PDB entry 7M6H | electron microscopy, 4.00 A resolution | chains A and E of the 7 polymer chains in the assembly

== Chain A ==
Name: Spike glycoprotein
Source organism: Severe acute respiratory syndrome coronavirus 2
Reference sequence: P0DTC2 (SPIKE_SARS2); residues 1-1213 here = UniProt positions 1-1213
Chain sequence (1259 residues; each row starts with the number of its first residue):
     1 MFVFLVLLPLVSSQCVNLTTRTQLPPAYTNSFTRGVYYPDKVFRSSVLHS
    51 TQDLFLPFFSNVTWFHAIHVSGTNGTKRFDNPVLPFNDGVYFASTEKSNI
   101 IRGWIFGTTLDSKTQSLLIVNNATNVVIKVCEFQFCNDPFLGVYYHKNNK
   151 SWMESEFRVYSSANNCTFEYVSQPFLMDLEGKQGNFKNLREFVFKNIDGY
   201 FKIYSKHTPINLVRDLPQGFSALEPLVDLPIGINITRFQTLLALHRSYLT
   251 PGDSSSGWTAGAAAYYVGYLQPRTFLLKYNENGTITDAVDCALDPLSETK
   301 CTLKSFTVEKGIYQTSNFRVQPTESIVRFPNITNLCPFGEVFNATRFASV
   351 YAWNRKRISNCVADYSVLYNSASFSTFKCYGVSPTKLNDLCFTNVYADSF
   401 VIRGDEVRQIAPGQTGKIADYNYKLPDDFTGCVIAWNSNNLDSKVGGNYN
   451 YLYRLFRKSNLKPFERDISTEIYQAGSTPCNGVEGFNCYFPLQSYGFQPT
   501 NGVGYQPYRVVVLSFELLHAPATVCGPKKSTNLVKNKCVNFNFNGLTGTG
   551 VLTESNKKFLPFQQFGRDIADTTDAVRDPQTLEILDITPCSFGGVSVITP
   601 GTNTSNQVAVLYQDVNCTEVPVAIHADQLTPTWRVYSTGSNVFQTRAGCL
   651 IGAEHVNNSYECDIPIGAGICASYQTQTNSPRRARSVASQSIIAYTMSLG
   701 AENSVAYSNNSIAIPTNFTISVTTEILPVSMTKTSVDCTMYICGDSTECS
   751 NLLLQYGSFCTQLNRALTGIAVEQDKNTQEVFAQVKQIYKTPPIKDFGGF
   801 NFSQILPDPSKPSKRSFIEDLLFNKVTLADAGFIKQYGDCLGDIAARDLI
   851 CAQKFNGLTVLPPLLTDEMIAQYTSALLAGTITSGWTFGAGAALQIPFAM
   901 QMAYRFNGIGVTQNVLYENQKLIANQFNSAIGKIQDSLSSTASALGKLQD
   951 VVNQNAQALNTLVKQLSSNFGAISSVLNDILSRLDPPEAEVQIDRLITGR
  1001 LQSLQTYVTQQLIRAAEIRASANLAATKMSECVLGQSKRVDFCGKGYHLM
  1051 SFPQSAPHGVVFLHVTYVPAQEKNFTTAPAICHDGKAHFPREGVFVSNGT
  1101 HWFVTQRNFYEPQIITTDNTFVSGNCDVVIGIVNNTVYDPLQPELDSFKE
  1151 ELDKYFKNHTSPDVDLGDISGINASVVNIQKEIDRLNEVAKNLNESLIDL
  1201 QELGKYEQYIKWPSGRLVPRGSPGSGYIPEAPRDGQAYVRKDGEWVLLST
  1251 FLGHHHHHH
Not modelled in the structure: 1-26, 70-79, 144-164, 173-185, 246-262, 621-640, 677-688, 828-853, 1148-1259
Disulfide bonds: Cys131-Cys166, Cys291-Cys301, Cys336-Cys361, Cys379-Cys432, Cys391-Cys525, Cys480-Cys488, Cys538-Cys590, Cys617-Cys649, Cys662-Cys671, Cys738-Cys760, Cys743-Cys749, Cys1032-Cys1043, Cys1082-Cys1126
Covalent attachments: N-acetylglucosamine (NAG) linked to Asn61, Asn122, Asn282, Asn331, Asn343, Asn616, Asn709, Asn717, Asn801, Asn1074
Differences from the reference sequence: engineered mutation Pro986 (Lys in P0DTC2), Pro987 (Val in P0DTC2); expression tag (1214-1259)
Ligand contacts: N-acetylglucosamine (NAG; 2-acetamido-2-deoxy-beta-D-glucopyranose): Arg457, Glu465, Arg466
Curated features (UniProtKB/Swiss-Prot):
  - region: Asn280 to Cys301 (Putative superantigen), Arg403 to Asp405 (Integrin-binding motif), Asn448 to Phe456 (Immunodominant HLA epitope recognized by the CD8+), Pro681 to Ala684 (Putative superantigen), Ser816 to Tyr837 (Fusion peptide 1), Lys835 to Phe855 (Fusion peptide 2), Asp1163 to Glu1202 (Heptad repeat 2)
  - site (Cleavage): Arg685, Ser686, Arg815, Ser816
  - glycosylation: Asn17 (N-linked (GlcNAc...) (complex) asparagine), Asn61 (N-linked (GlcNAc...) (hybrid) asparagine), Asn74 (N-linked (GlcNAc...) (complex) asparagine), Asn122 (N-linked (GlcNAc...) (hybrid) asparagine), Asn149 (N-linked (GlcNAc...) (complex) asparagine), Asn165 (N-linked (GlcNAc...) (complex) asparagine), Asn234 (N-linked (GlcNAc...) (high mannose) asparagine), Asn282 (N-linked (GlcNAc...) (complex) asparagine), Thr323 (O-linked (GalNAc) threonine), Ser325 (O-linked (HexNAc...) serine), Asn331 (N-linked (GlcNAc...) (complex) asparagine), Asn343 (N-linked (GlcNAc...) (complex) asparagine), Asn603 (N-linked (GlcNAc...) (hybrid) asparagine), Asn616 (N-linked (GlcNAc...) (complex) asparagine), Asn657 (N-linked (GlcNAc...) (complex) asparagine), Thr676 (O-linked (GlcNAc...) threonine), Thr678 (O-linked (GlcNAc...) threonine), Asn709 (N-linked (GlcNAc...) (high mannose) asparagine), Asn717 (N-linked (GlcNAc...) (hybrid) asparagine), Asn801 (N-linked (GlcNAc...) (hybrid) asparagine) and 6 more in UniProt
  - natural variant: Leu5 (L5F: In strain: Iota/B.1.526), Ser13 (S13I: In strain: Epsilon/B.1.427/B.1.429), Leu18 (L18F: In strain: Beta/B.1.351, Gamma/P.1 and 1 more), Thr19 (T19I: In strain: Omicron/BQ.1.1, Omicron/XBB.1.5 and 1 more; T19R: In strain: Delta/B.1.617.2, Omicron/BA.2 and 4 more), Thr20 (T20N: In strain: Gamma/P.1), Leu24 to Ala27 (sequence variant, change not given here; In strain: Omicron/BA.2, Omicron/BA.2.12.1 and 6 more), Pro26 (P26S: In strain: Gamma/P.1), Gln52 (Q52H: In strain: Omicron/EG.5.1), Ala67 (A67V: In strain: Eta/B.1.525, Omicron/BA.1), His69 to Val70 (deletion: In strain: Alpha/B.1.1.7, Eta/B.1.525 and 5 more), Gly75 (G75V: In strain: Lambda/C.37), Thr76 (T76I: In strain: Lambda/C.37), 82 further natural variant entries in UniProt
  - mutagenesis: His69 to Val70 (Increased incorporation of cleaved spike into virions), Asn121 (N121Q: Partial loss of biliverdin affinity), Arg190 (R190K: Partial loss of biliverdin affinity), Asn234 (N234Q: Increased resistance to neutralizing antibodies), Asn331 (N331Q: Reduced viral infectivity), Asn343 (N343Q: Reduced viral infectivity), Leu452 (L452R: Increased resistance to neutralizing antibodies. Decreases HLA binding to NF9 epitope. Increased binding affinity to human ACE2), Tyr453 (Y453F: Decreased HLA binding to NF9 epitope. Increased binding affinity to human ACE2), Ala475 (A475V: Increased resistance to neutralizing antibodies), Val483 (V483A: Increased resistance to neutralizing antibodies), Glu484 (E484D: Increased replication in human TMEM106B overexpressing cells), Phe490 (F490L: Increased resistance to neutralizing antibodies and human covalescent sera neutralization), 14 further mutagenesis entries in UniProt

== Chain E ==
Name: BG7-20 Fab Heavy Chain
Source organism: Homo sapiens
Notes: antibody fragment or engineered binder
Chain sequence (233 residues; row label = number of the first residue in the row; a row labelled like 82A-82C holds insertion residues (82A, then the next letters in order)):
     1 QVQLVQSGAEVKKAGASVKVSCKASGYTFTSYDINWVRQASGQGLEWMGW
    51 MN
   52A P
    53 ISGNTGYAQKFQGRVTMTRNTSITTAYMEL
82A-82C SSL
    83 RSEDTAVYFCARGGRYCS
100A-100J STTCYSGVGM
   101 DVWGQGTTVTVPSASTKGPSVFPLAPSSKSTSGGTAALGCLVKDYFPEPV
   151 TVSWNSGALTSGVHTFPAVLQSSGLYSLSSVVTVPSSSLGTQTYICNVNH
   201 KPSNTKVDKRVEPKSCDKT
Not modelled in the structure: 113-219
Disulfide bonds: Cys22-Cys92

== How chain A and chain E interact ==
Residue-residue contacts - 44 pairs, chain A then chain E:
  Lys417(A) - Ser100(E)  hydrogen bond (side chain-backbone)
  Lys417(A) - Thr100B(E)
  Lys444(A) - Ser74(E)
  Lys444(A) - Ile75(E)
  Gly446(A) - Gly26(E)
  Tyr449(A) - Gly26(E)  hydrogen bond (side chain-backbone)
  Tyr449(A) - Tyr27(E)  hydrogen bond (side chain-backbone)
  Tyr449(A) - Phe29(E)  hydrophobic
  Tyr449(A) - Thr73(E)
  Tyr449(A) - Ser74(E)
  Tyr449(A) - Thr76(E)
  Leu452(A) - Ser54(E)
  Leu455(A) - Ser100(E)
  Phe456(A) - Cys99(E)
  Phe456(A) - Ser100A(E)
  Phe456(A) - Thr100B(E)
  Ile472(A) - Asn56(E)
  Gly482(A) - Trp50(E)
  Gly482(A) - Thr57(E)
  Val483(A) - Trp50(E)
  Glu484(A) - Trp50(E)  hydrogen bond (backbone-side chain)
  Glu484(A) - Asn52(E)  hydrogen bond
  Glu484(A) - Asn56(E)
  Gly485(A) - Cys100D(E)  hydrogen bond (backbone-side chain)
  Phe486(A) - Cys100D(E)
  Phe486(A) - Ser100F(E)
  Asn487(A) - Cys100D(E)  hydrogen bond (backbone-side chain)
  Cys488(A) - Cys100D(E)
  Tyr489(A) - Asp33(E)  hydrogen bond
  Tyr489(A) - Arg97(E)
  Tyr489(A) - Cys99(E)  hydrophobic
  Tyr489(A) - Cys100D(E)  hydrophobic
  Phe490(A) - Asn52(E)
  Phe490(A) - Ile53(E)
  Phe490(A) - Ser54(E)
  Phe490(A) - Asn56(E)
  Leu492(A) - Ile53(E)
  Leu492(A) - Ser54(E)  hydrogen bond (backbone-side chain)
  Gln493(A) - Thr30(E)
  Gln493(A) - Ile53(E)
  Gln493(A) - Cys99(E)
  Ser494(A) - Thr30(E)  hydrogen bond (backbone-side chain)
  Gln498(A) - Gly26(E)  hydrogen bond (side chain-backbone)
  Tyr505(A) - Thr28(E)
Other interface residues (no listed pair), chain A (26 interface residues in all): Gly447, Tyr453, Ala475, Tyr495
Other interface residues (no listed pair), chain E (27 interface residues in all): Ser25, Ser31, Gly58, Tyr100E
From the paper, about this interface:
  - epitope / paratope residues, chain A: Glu484(A), Phe486(A)

== In short ==
26 residues of chain A face 27 of chain E across their interface, with 11 hydrogen bonds. Polar contacts
include Lys417(A)-Ser100(E), Tyr449(A)-Gly26(E) and Tyr449(A)-Tyr27(E). Ligands of chain A:
N-acetylglucosamine. Covalently linked N-acetylglucosamine: at Asn61(A), Asn122(A), Asn282(A), Asn331(A),
Asn343(A) and Asn616(A) and 4 more. From the paper: epitope/paratope residues Glu484(A) and Phe486(A).
Chain A is Spike glycoprotein (Severe acute respiratory syndrome coronavirus 2) and chain E is BG7-20 Fab
Heavy Chain (Homo sapiens); the structure, Structure of the SARS-CoV-2 S 2P trimer in complex with the human
neutralizing antibody Fab fragment ..., was determined by electron microscopy, deposited together with 7M6E.
